Entry 7B9F (electron microscopy, 3.00 A resolution); this record covers chains E and X of the 5 polymer chains in the assembly.

[Chain E]
Name: EccE5
Source organism: Mycobacterium xenopi RIVM700367
UniProtKB: I0RST0 (I0RST0_MYCXE); residues 1-400 here = UniProt positions 1-400
Amino-acid sequence (400 residues; numbered 1 to 400; the number before each row is that of its first residue):
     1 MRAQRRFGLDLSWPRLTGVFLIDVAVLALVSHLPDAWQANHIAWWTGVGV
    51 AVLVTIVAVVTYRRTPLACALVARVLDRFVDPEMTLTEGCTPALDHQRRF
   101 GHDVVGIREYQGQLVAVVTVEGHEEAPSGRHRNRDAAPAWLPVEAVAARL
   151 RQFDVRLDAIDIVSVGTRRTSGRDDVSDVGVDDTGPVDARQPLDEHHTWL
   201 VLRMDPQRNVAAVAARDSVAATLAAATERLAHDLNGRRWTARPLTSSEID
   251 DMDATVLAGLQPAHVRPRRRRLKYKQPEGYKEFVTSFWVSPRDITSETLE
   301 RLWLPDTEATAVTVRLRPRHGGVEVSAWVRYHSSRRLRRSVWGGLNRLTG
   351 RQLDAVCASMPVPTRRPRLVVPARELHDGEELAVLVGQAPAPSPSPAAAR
Disordered / not traced: 1-94, 121-139, 168-193, 260-287, 333-400

[Chain X]
Name: EccD5
Source organism: Mycobacterium xenopi RIVM700367
UniProtKB: I0RSS8 (I0RSS8_MYCXE); residue numbers follow UniProt; this construct covers 1-502
Amino-acid sequence (502 residues; row label = number of the first residue in the row):
     1 MTAIVEAPQPGAEAIASPQAAVVAIMAADVQIAVVLDAHAPISVMIDPLL
    51 KVVNTRLRELGVAPLEAKGRGRWMLCLVDGTPLRPNLSLTEQEVYDGDRL
   101 WLKFLEDTEHRSEVIEHISTAVATNLSKRFAPIDPVVAVQVGATMVAVGV
   151 LLGSALLGWWRWQHESWLPAPFAAVIAVLVLTVATMILARSKTVPDRRVG
   201 DILLLSGLVPLAVAIAATAPGPVGAPHAVLGFGVFGVAAMLVMRFTGRRL
   251 GVYTALVTLCAAATAAGLARMVLLTSAVTLLTCVLLACVLMYHGAPALSR
   301 WLSGIRLPVFPSATSRWVFEARPDLPTTVVVSGGGQPTLEGPASVRDVLL
   351 RAERARSFLTGLLVGLGVLTVVCLAGLCDPHAGRRWLPLLLAAFTFGFLI
   401 LRGRSYVDRWQAITLAATAVLIIAAVAVRYVLVSGSPAVLSAGVAVLVLL
   451 PAAGLTAAAVVPNTIYSPLFRKIVEWIEYLCLMPIFPLALWLMNVYEAIR
   501 YR
Disordered / not traced: 1-17, 324-338, 458-502

[Interface between chain E and chain X]
Contacting residue pairs (26; chain E residue first):
  Asp95(E) with Leu339(X)
  Phe100(E) with Leu60(X), hydrophobic
  Glu109(E) with Leu339(X)
  Phe153(E) with Ala24(X), hydrophobic; Ala33(X), hydrophobic; Gly97(X)
  Asp154(E) with Arg99(X), salt bridge
  Gln207(E) with Val348(X); Arg351(X); Ala352(X)
  Val210(E) with Leu349(X), hydrophobic; Ala352(X), hydrophobic
  Val213(E) with Val345(X)
  Ala214(E) with Arg322(X), hydrogen bond (backbone-side chain); Val345(X), hydrophobic
  Arg216(E) with Gln31(X); Arg322(X), hydrogen bond (backbone-side chain)
  Asp217(E) with Arg322(X); Gly341(X); Pro342(X)
  Ser218(E) with Gly341(X); Ser344(X)
  Val219(E) with Leu339(X); Ser344(X), hydrogen bond (backbone-side chain)
  Ala220(E) with Leu339(X)
  Arg229(E) with Ala33(X)
Interface residues without a listed pair, chain E (20 interface residues in all): Gln97, Ile107, Gln113, Pro206, Ala215
Interface residues without a listed pair, chain X (21 interface residues in all): Val22, Val23, Val30, Val62, Glu340

[Overview]
The interface between chain E and chain X involves 20 residues on one side and 21 on the other; the contacts
include 3 hydrogen bonds and 1 salt bridge. Among the polar pairs are Asp154(E)-Arg99(X), Ala214(E)-Arg322(X)
and Arg216(E)-Arg322(X).
Chain E is EccE5 and chain X is EccD5, both from Mycobacterium xenopi RIVM700367; the structure, Structure of
the mycobacterial ESX-5 Type VII Secretion System hexameric pore complex, was determined by electron
microscopy (same publication as 7B7J and 7B9S).
